6RJZ - chains A and P; structure by X-ray diffraction, 1.58 A resolution.

Chain A:
Protein: 14-3-3 protein sigma
Source organism: Homo sapiens
UniProt: P31947 (1433S_HUMAN); residue numbers follow UniProt; this construct covers 1-248
Amino-acid sequence (253 residues; numbered -4 to 248; the number before each row is that of its first residue; numbers below 1 keep their minus sign (Gly-4 is residue -4)):
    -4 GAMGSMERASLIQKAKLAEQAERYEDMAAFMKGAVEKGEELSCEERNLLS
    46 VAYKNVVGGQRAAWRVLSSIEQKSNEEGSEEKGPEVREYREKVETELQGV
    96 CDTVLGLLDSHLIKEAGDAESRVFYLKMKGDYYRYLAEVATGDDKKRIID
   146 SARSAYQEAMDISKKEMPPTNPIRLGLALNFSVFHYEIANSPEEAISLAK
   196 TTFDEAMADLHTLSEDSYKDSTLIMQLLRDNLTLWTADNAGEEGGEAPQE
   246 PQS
Unresolved in the structure: 72-77, 137-138, 232-248
Differences from the reference sequence: expression tag (-4 to 0)
Modified / non-standard residues: Cys38 (S-hydroxycysteine; CSO)
UniProt features mapped onto this chain:
  - site (Interaction with phosphoserine on interacting protein): Arg56, Arg129
  - modified residue (Phosphoserine): Ser5, Ser74, Ser248

Chain P:
Protein: Cellular tumor antigen p53
UniProt: P04637 (P53_HUMAN); numbering as in UniProt (aligned over 382-393)
Amino-acid sequence (12 residues; numbered 382 to 393; the number before each row is that of its first residue):
   382 KLMFKTEGPDSD
Modified / non-standard residues: Thr387 (phosphothreonine; TPO)
UniProt features mapped onto this chain:
  - modified residue: Lys382 (N6,N6-dimethyllysine), Ser392 (Phosphoserine)
  - cross-link: Lys386 (Glycyl lysine isopeptide (Lys-Gly) (interchain with G-Cter in SUMO))
From the paper describing this entry:
  - post-translational modification sites: Thr387 (citing earlier work)

Chain A / chain P interface:
Pairs across the interface (36):
  Lys49(A) with Thr387(P); Glu388(P), hydrogen bond (side chain-backbone); Pro390(P), hydrogen bond (side chain-backbone); Ser392(P), hydrogen bond (backbone-side chain)
  Asn50(A) with Pro390(P); Ser392(P)
  Gly53(A) with Ser392(P); Asp393(P)
  Gly54(A) with Ser392(P), hydrogen bond (backbone-backbone)
  Arg56(A) with Met384(P); Thr387(P); Asp393(P), salt bridge
  Ala57(A) with Asp393(P)
  Trp59(A) with Lys382(P)
  Arg60(A) with Lys382(P); Met384(P); Asp393(P), salt bridge
  Lys122(A) with Glu388(P), salt bridge
  Arg129(A) with Thr387(P)
  Tyr130(A) with Thr387(P)
  Glu133(A) with Met384(P)
  Leu174(A) with Lys386(P); Thr387(P); Glu388(P)
  Asn175(A) with Thr387(P); Glu388(P), hydrogen bond (side chain-backbone)
  Val178(A) with Lys386(P); Thr387(P)
  Tyr181(A) with Phe385(P), hydrophobic
  Glu182(A) with Leu383(P); Phe385(P)
  Asp225(A) with Lys386(P), salt bridge
  Asn226(A) with Phe385(P); Lys386(P), hydrogen bond (side chain-backbone)
  Leu229(A) with Phe385(P), hydrophobic
  Trp230(A) with Phe385(P)
Also at the interface, not in a pair above, chain A (24 interface residues in all): Val46, Gly171, Leu222
Also at the interface, not in a pair above, chain P (11 interface residues in all): Gly389

Summary:
Chain A and chain P form an interface of 24 and 11 residues respectively; the contacts include 6 hydrogen
bonds and 4 salt bridges. Polar pairs include Arg56(A)-Asp393(P), Arg60(A)-Asp393(P) and Lys122(A)-Glu388(P).
From the paper: a modification site at Thr387(P).
Here chain A is 14-3-3 protein sigma (Homo sapiens) and chain P is Cellular tumor antigen p53. Entry 6RJZ
(Fragment AZ-015 binding at the p53pT387/14-3-3 sigma interface) was determined by X-ray diffraction,
deposited together with 6R5L, 6RHC, 6RJL, 6RJQ, 6RK8, 6RKI and 24 further entries.
